9FAS - chains C and D of the 5 polymer chains in the assembly; structure by electron microscopy, 2.50 A resolution.

# Chain C
Name: Isoform 1 of Gamma-aminobutyric acid receptor subunit gamma-2
From: Homo sapiens
UniProtKB: P18507 (GBRG2_HUMAN), isoform P18507-2; residues 25-436 here correspond to UniProt positions 64-475 (UniProt number = residue number + 39)
Sequence (412 residues; numbered 25 to 436; the number before each row is that of its first residue):
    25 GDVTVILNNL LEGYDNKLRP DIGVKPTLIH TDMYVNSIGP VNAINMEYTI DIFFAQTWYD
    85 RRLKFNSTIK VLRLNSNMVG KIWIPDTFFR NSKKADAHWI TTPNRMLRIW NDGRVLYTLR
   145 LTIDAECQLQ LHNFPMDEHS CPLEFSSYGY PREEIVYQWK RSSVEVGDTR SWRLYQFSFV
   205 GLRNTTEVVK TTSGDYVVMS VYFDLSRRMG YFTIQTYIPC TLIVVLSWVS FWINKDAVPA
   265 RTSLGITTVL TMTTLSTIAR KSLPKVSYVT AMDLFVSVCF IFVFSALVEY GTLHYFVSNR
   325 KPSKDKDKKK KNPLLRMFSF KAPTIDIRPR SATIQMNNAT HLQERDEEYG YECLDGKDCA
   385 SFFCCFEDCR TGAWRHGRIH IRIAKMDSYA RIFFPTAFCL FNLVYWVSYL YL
Disordered / not traced: 326-405
Curated features (UniProtKB/Swiss-Prot):
  - region: Arg394 to Asp411 (Interaction with GABARAP)
  - glycosylation (N-linked (GlcNAc...) asparagine): Asn90, Asn208
Cystine bridges: Cys151-Cys165
Ligand contacts:
  - Pregnenolone sulfate (A8W): Pro263, Ala264, Ser267, Ile270, Thr271, Leu274
  - N-acetylglucosamine (NAG; 2-acetamido-2-deoxy-beta-D-glucopyranose): Trp183, Arg185, Ser186, Ser187, Asn208, Thr209
  - hexadecane (R16): Gly234, Thr237, Ile238, Ile242, Leu246

# Chain D
Name: Gamma-aminobutyric acid receptor subunit alpha-1
From: Homo sapiens
UniProtKB: P14867 (GBRA1_HUMAN); residues 10-418 here correspond to UniProt positions 37-445 (UniProt number = residue number + 27)
Sequence (409 residues; numbered 10 to 418; the number before each row is that of its first residue):
    10 DNTTVFTRIL DRLLDGYDNR LRPGLGERVT EVKTDIFVTS FGPVSDHDME YTIDVFFRQS
    70 WKDERLKFKG PMTVLRLNNL MASKIWTPDT FFHNGKKSVA HNMTMPNKLL RITEDGTLLY
   130 TMRLTVRAEC PMHLEDFPMD AHACPLKFGS YAYTRAEVVY EWTREPARSV VVAEDGSRLN
   190 QYDLLGQTVD SGIVQSSTGE YVVMTTHFHL KRKIGYFVIQ TYLPCIMTVI LSQVSFWLNR
   250 ESVPARTVFG VTTVLTMTTL SISARNSLPK VAYATAMDWF IAVCYAFVFS ALIEFATVNY
   310 FTKRGYAWDG KSVVPEKPKK VKDPLIKKNN TYAPTATSYT PNLARGDPGL ATIAKSATIE
   370 PKEVKPETKP PEPKKTFNSV SKIDRLSRIA FPLLFGIFNL VYWATYLNR
Disordered / not traced: 327-382
Curated features (UniProtKB/Swiss-Prot):
  - binding site (4-aminobutanoate): Arg67, Thr130
  - binding site (3alpha-hydroxy-5alpha-pregnan-11,20-dione): Trp246
  - glycosylation (N-linked (GlcNAc...) asparagine): Asn11, Asn111
Cystine bridges: Cys139-Cys153
Covalently attached groups: N-acetylglucosamine (NAG) linked to Asn111
Ligand contacts:
  - Pregnenolone sulfate (A8W): Pro253, Val257, Thr261, Leu264
  - phosphatidylglycerol (PGW; (1R)-2-{[(S)-{[(2S)-2,3-dihydroxypropyl]oxy}(hydroxy)phosphoryl]oxy}-1-[(hexadecanoyloxy)methyl]ethyl (9Z)-octadec-9-enoate): Lys222, Ile223, Gly224, Val227, Ile228, Leu232, Pro233, Ile235, Met236, Ile239, Pro401, Phe404, Gly405, Asn408, Trp412, Leu416
  - PIO ([(2R)-2-octanoyloxy-3-[oxidanyl-[(1R,2R,3S,4R,5R,6S)-2,3,6-tris(oxidanyl)-4,5-diphosphonooxy-cyclohexyl]oxy-phosphoryl]oxy-propyl] octanoate): Arg249, Ile302, Thr306, Phe310, Lys312, Arg313, Lys326, Asn387, Ser388, Val389, Ser390, Lys391, Ile392, Leu395, Ser396
  - hexadecane (R16): Ser270, Ala281, Tyr282, Ala283, Asp287, Trp288, Ile290, Ala291, Tyr294

# How chain C and chain D interact
Residue-residue contacts - 69 pairs, chain C then chain D:
  Val27(C) - Leu30(D)  hydrophobic
  Thr28(C) - Asp27(D)  hydrogen bond
  Thr28(C) - Leu30(D)
  Leu31(C) - Arg29(D)
  Leu31(C) - Leu30(D)  hydrophobic
  Asn32(C) - Arg29(D)
  Leu35(C) - Arg29(D)
  Ser61(C) - Glu138(D)
  Phe77(C) - Tyr160(D)  hydrophobic
  Arg97(C) - Glu166(D)  salt bridge
  Asn99(C) - Tyr162(D)
  Asn101(C) - Asn28(D)  hydrogen bond
  Asn101(C) - Arg29(D)
  Met102(C) - Arg29(D)
  Asp120(C) - Lys106(D)
  Ile124(C) - Thr99(D)
  Ile124(C) - Phe100(D)
  Ile124(C) - Ser107(D)
  Ile124(C) - Ala109(D)  hydrophobic
  Thr125(C) - Thr99(D)  hydrogen bond (side chain-backbone)
  Thr125(C) - Met131(D)
  Thr126(C) - Asp98(D)
  Asn128(C) - Phe100(D)
  Asn128(C) - Tyr160(D)
  Arg129(C) - Tyr160(D)
  Met130(C) - Tyr160(D)
  Met130(C) - Ala161(D)  hydrophobic
  Met130(C) - Thr207(D)
  Arg132(C) - Ala161(D)  hydrogen bond (side chain-backbone)
  Arg132(C) - Thr163(D)
  Arg132(C) - Thr207(D)  hydrogen bond (side chain-backbone)
  Arg132(C) - Tyr210(D)  hydrogen bond
  Thr142(C) - Tyr160(D)
  Leu143(C) - Tyr160(D)  hydrogen bond (backbone-side chain)
  Arg144(C) - Phe100(D)
  Arg144(C) - Phe101(D)  hydrogen bond (side chain-backbone)
  Arg144(C) - His102(D)  hydrogen bond (side chain-backbone)
  Arg144(C) - Gly104(D)
  Arg144(C) - Tyr160(D)  hydrogen bond (backbone-side chain)
  Ser195(C) - Pro140(D)
  Arg197(C) - Asp57(D)  salt bridge
  Arg197(C) - Lys105(D)
  Tyr199(C) - Met58(D)  hydrogen bond
  Tyr199(C) - Lys279(D)
  Gln200(C) - Lys279(D)
  Arg232(C) - Ala281(D)
  Gly234(C) - Ala281(D)
  Tyr235(C) - Arg274(D)
  Tyr235(C) - Lys279(D)
  Tyr235(C) - Val280(D)
  Tyr235(C) - Ala281(D)
  Gln239(C) - Ile271(D)
  Gln239(C) - Arg274(D)
  Leu246(C) - Tyr294(D)
  Val249(C) - Phe298(D)  hydrophobic
  Leu250(C) - Val263(D)  hydrophobic
  Leu250(C) - Leu301(D)  hydrophobic
  Trp256(C) - Tyr309(D)  hydrophobic
  Ile257(C) - Asn308(D)
  Asn258(C) - Asn308(D)  hydrogen bond (backbone-side chain)
  Ala261(C) - Val252(D)  hydrophobic
  Pro263(C) - Pro253(D)  hydrophobic
  Ala264(C) - Val252(D)  hydrophobic
  Ala264(C) - Thr256(D)
  Ser267(C) - Thr256(D)
  Leu268(C) - Thr256(D)
  Leu268(C) - Val260(D)  hydrophobic
  Thr275(C) - Leu264(D)
  Ile282(C) - Ile271(D)  hydrophobic
Also at the interface, not in a pair above, chain C (51 interface residues in all): Leu98, His122, Glu189, Ile238, Val253, Thr271, Leu279, Arg415
Also at the interface, not in a pair above, chain D (56 interface residues in all): Leu34, His56, Trp95, Pro97, Asn103, Val108, Leu133, Ser206, Tyr282, Ala283, Asp287, Ile302, Phe304, Ala305

# In short
The interface between chain C and chain D involves 51 residues on one side and 56 on the other, with 12
hydrogen bonds and 2 salt bridges. Polar pairs include Arg97(C)-Glu166(D), Arg197(C)-Asp57(D) and
Thr28(C)-Asp27(D).
Chain C is Isoform 1 of Gamma-aminobutyric acid receptor subunit gamma-2 and chain D is Gamma-aminobutyric
acid receptor subunit alpha-1, both from Homo sapiens; the structure, CryoEM structure of human full-length
alpha1beta3gamma2L GABA(A)R in complex with pregnenolone sulfate, was determined by electron microscopy.
